6GXD - chains A and B; structure by X-ray diffraction, 1.80 A resolution.

# Chain A (and B)
Name: fluoroacetate dehalogenase
Organism: Rhodopseudomonas palustris
Notes: chain B of this document is another copy of the same molecule, construct and numbering; everything in this record applies to it too
UniProt: Q6NAM1 (DEHA_RHOPA); residues 1-302 here = UniProt positions 1-302
Sequence (306 residues; each row starts with the number of its first residue; numbers below 1 keep their minus sign (Gly-1 is residue -1)):
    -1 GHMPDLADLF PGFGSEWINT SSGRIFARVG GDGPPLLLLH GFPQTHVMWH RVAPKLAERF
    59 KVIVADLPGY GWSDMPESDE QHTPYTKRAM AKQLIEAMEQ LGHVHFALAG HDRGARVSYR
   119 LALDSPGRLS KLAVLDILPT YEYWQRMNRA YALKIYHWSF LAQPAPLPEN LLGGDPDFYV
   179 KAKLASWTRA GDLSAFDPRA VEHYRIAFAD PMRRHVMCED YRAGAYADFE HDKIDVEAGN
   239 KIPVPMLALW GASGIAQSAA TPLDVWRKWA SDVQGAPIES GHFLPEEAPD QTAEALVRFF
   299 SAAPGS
Disordered / not traced: -1 to 2, 301-304 (chain B: -1 to 1, 300-304)
Differences from the reference sequence: expression tag (-1 to 0, 303-304)
Curated features (UniProtKB/Swiss-Prot):
  - active site: Asp110 (Nucleophile), His280 (Proton acceptor)
  - binding site (fluoroacetate): Arg111, Arg114, His155, Trp156, Tyr219
  - site: Asp134 (Important for enzyme activity)
  - mutagenesis: Phe40 (F40A: Reduced catalytic rate. Minor effect on substrate affinity), Asp110 (D110N: Loss of enzyme activity), His155 (H155N: Reduced catalytic rate with fluoroacetate, but increased catalytic rate with chloroacetate. Minor effect on substrate affinity), Trp156 (W156H: Reduced catalytic rate. Reduced substrate affinity), Trp185 (W185F: Reduced catalytic rate. Minor effect on substrate affinity), Tyr219 (Y219F: Reduced catalytic rate. Minor effect on substrate affinity), His280 (H280N: Abolishes hydrolysis of covalent reaction intermediate)
Ligand contacts: fluoroacetic acid (FAH): Asp110, Arg111, Arg114, Asp134, Ile135, Tyr141, His155, Trp156, Tyr219, Ile253, His280

# How chain A and chain B interact
Residue-residue contacts - 52 pairs, chain A then chain B:
  Trp142(A) - Arg147(B)
  Met145(A) - Met145(B)
  Met145(A) - Asn146(B)
  Met145(A) - Ala150(B)  hydrophobic
  Asn146(A) - Met145(B)
  Arg147(A) - Trp142(B)
  Arg147(A) - Met145(B)
  Arg147(A) - Ala223(B)  hydrogen bond (side chain-backbone)
  Arg147(A) - Tyr224(B)
  Arg147(A) - Phe227(B)
  Ala150(A) - Met145(B)  hydrophobic
  Ala150(A) - Ser157(B)
  Leu151(A) - Trp142(B)  hydrophobic
  Leu151(A) - Ser157(B)
  Leu151(A) - Ala160(B)  hydrophobic
  Leu151(A) - Gln161(B)  hydrogen bond (backbone-side chain)
  Leu151(A) - Ala223(B)  hydrophobic
  Leu151(A) - Tyr224(B)
  Tyr154(A) - Ser157(B)
  Tyr154(A) - Phe158(B)  hydrophobic
  Tyr154(A) - Gln161(B)
  Tyr154(A) - Leu165(B)
  Ser157(A) - Ala150(B)
  Ser157(A) - Tyr154(B)
  Ser157(A) - Ser157(B)
  Phe158(A) - Tyr154(B)  hydrophobic
  Phe158(A) - Phe158(B)  hydrophobic
  Phe158(A) - Leu169(B)  hydrophobic
  Ala160(A) - Leu151(B)  hydrophobic
  Gln161(A) - Leu151(B)  hydrogen bond (side chain-backbone)
  Gln161(A) - Tyr154(B)
  Leu165(A) - Tyr154(B)
  Leu165(A) - Phe176(B)  hydrophobic
  Leu165(A) - Tyr177(B)  hydrophobic
  Leu165(A) - Lys181(B)
  Asn168(A) - Asp173(B)
  Asn168(A) - Phe176(B)
  Leu169(A) - Leu169(B)
  Leu169(A) - Gly172(B)
  Leu169(A) - Tyr177(B)  hydrophobic
  Leu170(A) - Leu169(B)  hydrophobic
  Gly172(A) - Gly172(B)
  Phe176(A) - Leu165(B)  hydrophobic
  Phe176(A) - Asn168(B)
  Phe176(A) - Leu169(B)  hydrophobic
  Tyr177(A) - Leu169(B)  hydrophobic
  Lys181(A) - Leu165(B)
  Ala223(A) - Arg147(B)  hydrogen bond (backbone-side chain)
  Ala223(A) - Leu151(B)  hydrophobic
  Tyr224(A) - Arg147(B)
  Tyr224(A) - Leu151(B)
  Phe227(A) - Arg147(B)
Also at the interface, not in a pair above, chain A (25 interface residues in all): Pro164, Ala180, Glu228
Also at the interface, not in a pair above, chain B (27 interface residues in all): Trp156, Pro164, Leu170, Ala180, Glu228

# Overview
25 residues of chain A face 27 of chain B across their interface, with 4 hydrogen bonds. Polar pairs include
Arg147(A)-Ala223(B) and Leu151(A)-Gln161(B). Chain A binds fluoroacetic acid. From UniProt: active-site
residues Asp110(A) and His280(A), 5 fluoroacetate-binding residues and 7 mutagenesis sites on chain A.
Both chains are fluoroacetate dehalogenase (Rhodopseudomonas palustris). Entry 6GXD (The hit-and-return system
enables efficient time-resolved serial synchrotron crystallography: FAcD752MS after reaction initiation) was
determined by X-ray diffraction together with 6FSX, 6GXF, 6GXH, 6GXL and 6GXT from the same study.
